3RAD - chains C and F of the 8 polymer chains in the assembly; structure by X-ray diffraction, 3.35 A resolution.

== Chain C ==
Name: DNA topoisomerase 4 subunit B
Organism: Streptococcus pneumoniae
Notes: EC 5.99.1.-
UniProtKB: Q59961 (PARE_STRPN); numbering as in UniProt (aligned over 404-647)
Chain sequence (268 residues; row label = number of the first residue in the row):
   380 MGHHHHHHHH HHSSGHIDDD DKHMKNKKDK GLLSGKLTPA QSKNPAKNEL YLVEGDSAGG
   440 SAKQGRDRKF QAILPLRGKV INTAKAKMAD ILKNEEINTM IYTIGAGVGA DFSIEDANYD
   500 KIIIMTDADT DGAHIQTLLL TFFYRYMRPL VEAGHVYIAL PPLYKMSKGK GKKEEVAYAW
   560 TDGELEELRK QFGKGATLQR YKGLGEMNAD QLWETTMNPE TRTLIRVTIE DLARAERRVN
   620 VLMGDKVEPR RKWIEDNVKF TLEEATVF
Unresolved in the structure: 380-413, 545-555, 570-576, 641-647
Construct notes: expression tag (380-403)
Metal / ion sites: Mg2+: Asp506, Asp508
UniProt features mapped onto this chain:
  - binding site (Mg(2+)): Glu433, Asp506, Asp508
  - site (Interaction with DNA): Lys458, Asn461, His513, Arg629

== Chain F ==
Molecule: 11-nt DNA strand
Sequence (11 nucleotides; each row starts with the number of its first residue):
     1 AGTCATTCAT G

== How chain C and chain F interact ==
Pairs across the interface (18):
  Lys458(C) - DT6(F)  sugar contact
  Ile460(C) - DT6(F)  phosphate contact
  Ile460(C) - DT7(F)  phosphate contact
  Asn461(C) - DT7(F)  hydrogen bond to the phosphate
  Asn461(C) - DC8(F)  hydrogen bond to the phosphate
  Lys464(C) - DC8(F)  salt bridge to the phosphate
  Lys464(C) - DA9(F)  salt bridge to the phosphate
  Asn473(C) - DA5(F)  phosphate contact
  Asn473(C) - DT6(F)  hydrogen bond to the phosphate
  His513(C) - DT7(F)  hydrogen bond to the phosphate
  His513(C) - DC8(F)  salt bridge to the phosphate
  Leu517(C) - DT7(F)  sugar contact
  Met622(C) - DC8(F)  phosphate contact
  Val626(C) - DA9(F)  sugar contact
  Val626(C) - DT10(F)  phosphate contact
  Arg629(C) - DC8(F)  phosphate contact
  Arg629(C) - DA9(F)  salt bridge to the phosphate
  Arg630(C) - DT10(F)  salt bridge to the phosphate
Other interface residues (no listed pair), chain C (13 interface residues in all): Gly457, Val459

== In short ==
Chain C and chain F form an interface of 13 and 6 residues respectively; the contacts include 4 hydrogen bonds
and 5 salt bridges. Polar contacts include Asn461(C)-DT7(F), Asn461(C)-DC8(F) and Asn473(C)-DT6(F). Curated
annotation (UniProt) lists 3 Mg2+-binding residues on chain C.
Chain C is DNA topoisomerase 4 subunit B (Streptococcus pneumoniae) and chain F is an 11-nt DNA strand; the
structure, Quinolone(Clinafloxacin)-DNA cleavage complex of type IV topoisomerase from S. pneumoniae, was
determined by X-ray diffraction (same publication as 4KPE and 4KPF).
